PDB entry 8OK2 | electron microscopy, 4.10 A resolution (low resolution: residue-level contacts below are approximate; hydrogen-bond / salt-bridge calls are withheld) | chains B and C of the 5 polymer chains in the assembly

Chain B:
Protein: DNA replication complex GINS protein PSF2
Organism: Homo sapiens
UniProtKB: Q9Y248 (PSF2_HUMAN); residues 1-185 here = UniProt positions 1-185
Amino-acid sequence (185 residues; each row starts with the number of its first residue):
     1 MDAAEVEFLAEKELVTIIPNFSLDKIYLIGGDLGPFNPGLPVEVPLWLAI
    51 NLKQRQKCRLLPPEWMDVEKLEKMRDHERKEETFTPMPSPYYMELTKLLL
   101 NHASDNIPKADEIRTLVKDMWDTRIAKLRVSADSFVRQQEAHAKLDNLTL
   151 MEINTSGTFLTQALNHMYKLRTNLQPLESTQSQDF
Not modelled in the structure: 176-185
UniProt features mapped onto this chain:
  - modified residue: Met1 (N-acetylmethionine), Thr180 (Phosphothreonine), Ser182 (Phosphoserine)
  - cross-link: Lys109 (Glycyl lysine isopeptide (Lys-Gly) (interchain with G-Cter in SUMO2))

Chain C:
Protein: DNA replication complex GINS protein PSF3
Organism: Homo sapiens
UniProtKB: Q9BRX5 (PSF3_HUMAN); residue numbers follow UniProt; this construct covers 1-216
Amino-acid sequence (216 residues; row label = number of the first residue in the row):
     1 MSEAYFRVESGALGPEENFLSLDDILMSHEKLPVRTETAMPRLGAFFLER
    51 SAGAETDNAVPQGSKLELPLWLAKGLFDNKRRILSVELPKIYQEGWRTVF
   101 SADPNVVDLHKMGPHFYGFGSQLLHFDSPENADISQSLLQTFIGRFRRIM
   151 DSSQNAYNEDTSALVARLDEMERGLFQTGQKGLNDFQCWEKGQASQITAS
   201 NLVQNYKKRKFTDMED
Not modelled in the structure: 196-216
UniProt features mapped onto this chain:
  - region: Met1 to Glu16 (Not essential for folding and stability of GINS complex, but may regulate accessibility to the central complex pore)

Chain B / chain C interface:
Contacting residue pairs - 37 pairs, chain B then chain C:
  Asp2(B) - Met1(C)
  Glu7(B) - Trp189(C)
  Met93(B) - Trp189(C)
  Glu94(B) - Trp189(C)
  Lys97(B) - Trp189(C)
  Lys118(B) - Glu190(C)
  Trp121(B) - Phe186(C)
  Ile125(B) - Gln154(C)
  Arg129(B) - Met150(C)
  Arg129(B) - Gln154(C)
  Asp133(B) - Arg147(C)
  Val136(B) - Phe146(C)
  Arg137(B) - Arg147(C)
  Gln139(B) - Leu139(C)
  Gln139(B) - Ile143(C)
  Met151(B) - Trp189(C)
  Thr158(B) - Thr178(C)
  Phe159(B) - Phe146(C)
  Phe159(B) - Ile149(C)
  Phe159(B) - Met150(C)
  Phe159(B) - Leu175(C)
  Gln162(B) - Leu175(C)
  Ala163(B) - Phe142(C)
  Ala163(B) - Phe146(C)
  His166(B) - Phe142(C)
  His166(B) - Met171(C)
  Met167(B) - Phe142(C)
  Leu170(B) - Leu13(C)
  Leu170(B) - Ser135(C)
  Leu170(B) - Leu139(C)
  Leu170(B) - Phe142(C)
  Asn173(B) - Leu13(C)
  Asn173(B) - Gly14(C)
  Asn173(B) - Ser121(C)
  Asn173(B) - Leu124(C)
  Leu174(B) - Ala132(C)
  Leu174(B) - Ser135(C)
Also at the interface, not in a pair above, chain B (28 interface residues in all): Ala3, Ala4, Thr155, Lys169, Arg171
Also at the interface, not in a pair above, chain C (29 interface residues in all): Glu9, Asn131, Leu138, Gln140, Asp151, Ser153, Gly179, Gly182

Overview:
Chain B and chain C form an interface of 28 and 29 residues respectively.
Here chain B is DNA replication complex GINS protein PSF2 and chain C is DNA replication complex GINS protein
PSF3, both from Homo sapiens. Entry 8OK2 (Bipartite interaction of TOPBP1 with the GINS complex) was
determined by electron microscopy.
